Entry 8TMD (electron microscopy, 3.00 A resolution); this record covers chains L and A of the 7 polymer chains in the assembly.

Chain L:
Protein: sAB C18 Light Chain
Organism: Homo sapiens
Chain sequence (215 residues; row label = number of the first residue in the row):
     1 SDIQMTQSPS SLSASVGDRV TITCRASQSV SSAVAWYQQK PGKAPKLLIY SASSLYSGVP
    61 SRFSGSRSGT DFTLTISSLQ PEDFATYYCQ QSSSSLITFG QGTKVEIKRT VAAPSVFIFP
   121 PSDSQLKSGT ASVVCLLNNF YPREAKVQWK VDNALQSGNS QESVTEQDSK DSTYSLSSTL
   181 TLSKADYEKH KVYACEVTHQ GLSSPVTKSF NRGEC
Disordered / not traced: 1, 109-215
Cystine bridges: Cys24-Cys89

Chain A:
Protein: Cobalt/magnesium transport protein CorA
Organism: Thermotoga maritima
UniProt: Q9WZ31 (CORA_THEMA); residue numbers follow UniProt; this construct covers 1-351
Chain sequence (373 residues; row label = number of the first residue in the row; numbers below 1 keep their minus sign (Met-21 is residue -21)):
   -21 MGSSHHHHHH SSGRENLYFQ GHMEEKRLSA KKGLPPGTLV YTGKYREDFE IEVMNYSIEE
    39 FREFKTTDVE SVLPFRDSST PTWINITGIH RTDVVQRVGE FFGIHPLVLE DILNVHQRPK
    99 VEFFENYVFI VLKMFTYDKN LHELESEQVS LILTKNCVLM FQEKIGDVFD PVRERIRYNR
   159 GIIRKKRADY LLYSLIDALV DDYFVLLEKI DDEIDVLEEE VLERPEKETV QRTHQLKRNL
   219 VELRKTIWPL REVLSSLYRD VPPLIEKETV PYFRDVYDHT IQIADTVETF RDIVSGLLDV
   279 YLSSVSNKTN EVMKVLTIIA TIFMPLTFIA GIYGMNFEYM PELRWKWGYP VVLAVMGVIA
   339 VIMVVYFKKK KWL
Disordered / not traced: -21 to 16, 351
Construct notes: initiating methionine (-21); expression tag (-20 to 0)
UniProt features mapped onto this chain:
  - motif: Gly312 to Asn314 (Probable selectivity filter)
  - site: Asn288 (Essential for ion permeation), Leu294 (Important for closing the ion permeation pathway in the closed state), Thr295 (Threonine that confers selectivity for Co(2+) transport)
  - mutagenesis: Asp89 (D89F/K: Decreases ion transport), Asp253 (D253K: Increases protein stability. Decreases ion transport), Leu280 (L280A: Decreases ion transport), Asn288 (N288L: Abolishes Co(2+) uptake), Met291 (M291A: No effect on ion transport), Leu294 (L294A/V: Increases ion transport by suppression of an obstruction in the transmembrane ion permeation pathway), Thr295 (T295L: Strongly reduces Co(2+) uptake. Abolishes Co(2+) uptake; when associated with L-299; T295M: Strongly reduces Co(2+) uptake ...), Thr299 (T299L: Reduces Co(2+) uptake. Abolishes Co(2+) uptake; when associated with L-295; T299M: No effect on Co(2+) uptake; T299S: Abolishes Co(2+) uptake), Pro303 (P303A/G/I: Increases ion transport by suppression of a kink in the transmembrane ion permeation pathway), Thr305 (T305L: Abolishes Co(2+) uptake), Ile310 (I310A: Increases ion transport), Tyr311 (Y311A: Abolishes pentamerization. Abolishes ion transport; Y311F: No effect on pentamerization. No effect on ion transport), 7 further mutagenesis entries in UniProt

Interface between chain L and chain A:
Pairs across the interface - 10 pairs, chain L then chain A:
  Ser29(L) with Glu186(A); Asp190(A), hydrogen bond
  Ser31(L) with Asp189(A), hydrogen bond
  Arg67(L) with Asp189(A), salt bridge; Asp190(A), salt bridge; Asp193(A), salt bridge
  Ser68(L) with Asp193(A)
  Gly69(L) with Asp193(A), hydrogen bond (backbone-side chain); Val194(A)
  Thr70(L) with Asp190(A)
Other interface residues (no listed pair), chain L (7 interface residues in all): Val30
Other interface residues (no listed pair), chain A (6 interface residues in all): Lys187

Overview:
7 residues of chain L face 6 of chain A across their interface, with 3 hydrogen bonds and 3 salt bridges.
Polar pairs include Arg67(L)-Asp189(A), Arg67(L)-Asp190(A) and Arg67(L)-Asp193(A). Curated annotation
(UniProt) lists 19 mutagenesis sites on chain A.
Chain L is sAB C18 Light Chain (Homo sapiens) and chain A is Cobalt/magnesium transport protein CorA
(Thermotoga maritima); the structure, Cryo-EM structure of CorA in complex with conformation-specific
synthetic antibody C18 and 100 uM MgCl2, State ..., was determined by electron microscopy.
